1PDN - chains A and C of the 3 polymer chains in the assembly; structure by X-ray diffraction, 2.50 A resolution.

[Chain A]
Molecule: 15-nt DNA strand
Sequence (15 nucleotides; each row starts with the number of its first residue):
     1 AACGTCACGG TTGAC

[Chain C]
Protein: Protein (prd paired)
Source organism: Drosophila melanogaster
UniProt: P06601 (PRD_DROME); residues 1-128 here correspond to UniProt positions 27-154 (UniProt number = residue number + 26)
Sequence (128 residues; each row starts with the number of its first residue):
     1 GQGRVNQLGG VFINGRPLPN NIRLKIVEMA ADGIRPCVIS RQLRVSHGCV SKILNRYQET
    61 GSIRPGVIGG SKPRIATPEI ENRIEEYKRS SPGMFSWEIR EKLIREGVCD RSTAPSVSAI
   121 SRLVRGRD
Disordered / not traced: 1, 125-128
UniProt features mapped onto this chain:
  - DNA-binding region: Gly-1 to Arg-127 (Paired)

[Interface between chain A and chain C]
Contacting residue pairs - 26 pairs, chain A then chain C:
  DA2(A) with Arg-35(C), hydrogen bond to the phosphate; Cys-37(C), phosphate contact; Arg-41(C), salt bridge to the phosphate
  DC3(A) with Arg-35(C), salt bridge to the phosphate; Pro-36(C), phosphate contact; Cys-37(C), hydrogen bond to the phosphate; His-47(C), base contact
  DG4(A) with His-47(C), hydrogen bond to the base; Ser-51(C), hydrogen bond to the phosphate
  DT5(A) with Gly-48(C), base contact; Ser-51(C), base contact
  DG9(A) with Asn-14(C), hydrogen bond to the base
  DG10(A) with Asn-14(C), sugar contact; Gly-15(C), hydrogen bond to the base
  DT11(A) with Asn-14(C), sugar contact; Gly-15(C), sugar contact; Arg-16(C), phosphate contact
  DT12(A) with Arg-16(C), sugar contact; Ile-68(C), base contact; Gly-69(C), hydrogen bond to the base
  DG13(A) with Ile-68(C), sugar contact; Gly-69(C), sugar contact; Gly-70(C), hydrogen bond to the base
  DA14(A) with Gly-70(C), sugar contact; Ser-71(C), hydrogen bond to the sugar
  DC15(A) with Ser-71(C), sugar contact
Other interface residues (no listed pair), chain C (16 interface residues in all): Lys-72, Pro-73

[In short]
11 residues of chain A face 16 of chain C across their interface; the contacts include 9 hydrogen bonds and 2
salt bridges. Among the polar pairs are DG4(A)/His-47(C), DG9(A)/Asn-14(C) and DG10(A)/Gly-15(C). From
UniProt: a DNA-binding region on chain C.
Chain A is a 15-nt DNA strand and chain C is Protein (prd paired) (Drosophila melanogaster); the structure,
Crystal structure of a paired domain-DNA complex at 2.5 angstroms resolution reveals structural basis for pax
..., was determined by X-ray diffraction.
